Entry 6FVT (electron microscopy, 4.10 A resolution (low resolution: residue-level contacts below are approximate; hydrogen-bond / salt-bridge calls are withheld)); this record covers chains I and J of the 47 polymer chains in the assembly.

[Chain I]
Molecule: 26S proteasome regulatory subunit 4 homolog
From: Saccharomyces cerevisiae (strain ATCC 204508 / S288c)
UniProtKB: P40327 (PRS4_YEAST); numbering as in UniProt (aligned over 53-437)
Sequence (385 residues; numbered 53 to 437; the number before each row is that of its first residue):
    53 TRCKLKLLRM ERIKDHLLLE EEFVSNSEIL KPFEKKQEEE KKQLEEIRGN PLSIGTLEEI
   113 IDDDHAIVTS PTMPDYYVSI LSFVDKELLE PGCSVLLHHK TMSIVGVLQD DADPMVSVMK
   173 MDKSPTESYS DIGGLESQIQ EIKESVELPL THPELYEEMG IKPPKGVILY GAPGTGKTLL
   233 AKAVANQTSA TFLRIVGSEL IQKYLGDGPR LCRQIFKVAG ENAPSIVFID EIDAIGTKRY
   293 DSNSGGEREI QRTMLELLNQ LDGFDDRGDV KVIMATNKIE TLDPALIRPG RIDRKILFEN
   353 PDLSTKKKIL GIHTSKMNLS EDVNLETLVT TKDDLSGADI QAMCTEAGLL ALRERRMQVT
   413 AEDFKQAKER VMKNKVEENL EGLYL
Bound ions: Mg2+ near Thr-230 (its only coordinating residue here)
Ligand contacts:
  - ATP (adenosine-5'-triphosphate), molecule 1: Asp-183, Ile-184, Gly-185, Ala-224, Pro-225, Gly-226, Thr-227, Gly-228, Lys-229, Thr-230, Leu-231, Glu-283, Pro-353, Ile-361, His-365, Gly-389, Ala-390, Gln-393
  - ATP, molecule 2: Asp-314, Arg-340, Arg-343
UniProt features mapped onto this chain:
  - binding site (ATP): Gly-223 to Thr-230
  - cross-link (Glycyl lysine isopeptide (Lys-Gly)): Lys-234 (interchain with G-Cter in ubiquitin), Lys-255 (interchain with G-Cter in ubiquitin), Lys-290 (interchain with G-Cter in ubiquitin)
  - mutagenesis: Lys-229 (K229Q: 73% loss of ATPase activity)
What the authors report for this chain:
  - conformationally variable residues (domain motion): Arg-407
  - mutagenesis - R407C: unchanged growth

[Chain J]
Molecule: 26S proteasome regulatory subunit 8 homolog
From: Saccharomyces cerevisiae (strain ATCC 204508 / S288c)
UniProtKB: Q01939 (PRS8_YEAST); numbering as in UniProt (aligned over 1-405)
Sequence (405 residues; numbered 1 to 405; the number before each row is that of its first residue):
     1 MTAAVTSSNI VLETHESGIK PYFEQKIQET ELKIRSKTEN VRRLEAQRNA LNDKVRFIKD
    61 ELRLLQEPGS YVGEVIKIVS DKKVLVKVQP EGKYIVDVAK DINVKDLKAS QRVCLRSDSY
   121 MLHKVLENKA DPLVSLMMVE KVPDSTYDMV GGLTKQIKEI KEVIELPVKH PELFESLGIA
   181 QPKGVILYGP PGTGKTLLAR AVAHHTDCKF IRVSGAELVQ KYIGEGSRMV RELFVMAREH
   241 APSIIFMDEI DSIGSTRVEG SGGGDSEVQR TMLELLNQLD GFETSKNIKI IMATNRLDIL
   301 DPALLRPGRI DRKIEFPPPS VAARAEILRI HSRKMNLTRG INLRKVAEKM NGCSGADVKG
   361 VCTEAGMYAL RERRIHVTQE DFELAVGKVM NKNQETAISV AKLFK
Bound ions: Mg2+: Asp-248, Glu-249
Ligand contacts:
  - ADP (adenosine-5'-diphosphate): Met-149, Val-150, Gly-151, Leu-153, Pro-191, Gly-192, Thr-193, Gly-194, Lys-195, Thr-196, Leu-197, Arg-200, Ile-327, His-331, Gly-355, Ala-356, Lys-359
  - ATP (adenosine-5'-triphosphate): Arg-306, Gly-308, Arg-309
UniProt features mapped onto this chain:
  - binding site (ATP): Gly-189 to Thr-196
  - modified residue: Thr-2 (N-acetylthreonine)

[How chain I and chain J interact]
Pairs across the interface (81; chain I residue first):
  Glu-97(I) with Lys-83(J)
  Asn-102(I) with Lys-83(J); Asp-97(J)
  Pro-103(I) with Tyr-94(J); Ile-95(J); Ser-119(J); Tyr-120(J)
  Leu-104(I) with Tyr-94(J); Ile-95(J)
  Ile-106(I) with Lys-93(J); Ile-95(J)
  Pro-123(I) with Gly-92(J)
  Thr-124(I) with Gly-92(J)
  Leu-148(I) with Ile-95(J)
  Asp-162(I) with Lys-77(J)
  Asp-163(I) with Lys-77(J)
  Pro-166(I) with Glu-232(J)
  Met-167(I) with Arg-228(J)
  Ser-169(I) with Arg-231(J)
  Val-170(I) with Arg-231(J); Glu-232(J)
  Lys-172(I) with Arg-231(J)
  Met-173(I) with Arg-231(J); Gln-278(J)
  Asp-174(I) with Arg-231(J)
  Lys-175(I) with Gln-278(J)
  Ser-176(I) with Gln-278(J); Gly-281(J)
  Pro-177(I) with Gln-278(J)
  Thr-178(I) with Asp-280(J)
  Gly-226(I) with Arg-306(J)
  Thr-230(I) with Glu-274(J)
  Lys-234(I) with Asn-277(J)
  Arg-246(I) with Glu-274(J); Gln-278(J)
  Val-248(I) with Glu-274(J)
  Ser-250(I) with Glu-267(J); Thr-271(J)
  Glu-251(I) with Ser-227(J)
  Ile-253(I) with Glu-267(J)
  Gln-254(I) with Ser-227(J)
  Lys-255(I) with Glu-217(J)
  Tyr-256(I) with Gly-224(J)
  Asp-282(I) with Glu-274(J)
  Glu-283(I) with Arg-270(J)
  Lys-290(I) with Gly-260(J); Ser-261(J); Arg-270(J)
  Arg-291(I) with Glu-259(J); Gly-260(J); Ser-261(J)
  Tyr-292(I) with Arg-257(J); Ser-261(J); Glu-267(J)
  Asp-293(I) with Thr-256(J); Arg-257(J); Glu-259(J)
  Ser-294(I) with Arg-257(J)
  Lys-368(I) with Leu-177(J); Gly-178(J)
  Met-369(I) with Leu-177(J); Gly-178(J); Ile-179(J)
  Asn-370(I) with Leu-177(J)
  Ala-390(I) with Arg-306(J)
  Asp-391(I) with Pro-307(J)
  Gln-393(I) with Gly-308(J)
  Ala-394(I) with Pro-307(J)
  Thr-397(I) with Ile-179(J); Ala-180(J); Asp-311(J)
  Gly-400(I) with Leu-177(J); Ile-179(J)
  Leu-401(I) with Ile-179(J)
  Leu-404(I) with Phe-174(J); Leu-177(J)
  Arg-405(I) with Glu-159(J); Glu-162(J); Arg-312(J)
  Arg-407(I) with Glu-162(J)
  Met-409(I) with Leu-177(J)
Other interface residues (no listed pair), chain I (61 interface residues in all): Arg-100, Ser-105, Gln-161, Ala-164, Leu-263, Thr-289, Arg-408, Val-423
Other interface residues (no listed pair), chain J (52 interface residues in all): Leu-85, Val-96, Lys-161, Val-163, Leu-166, Ser-176, Glu-225, Gly-226, Val-230, Arg-238, Leu-275, Phe-282

[In short]
The interface between chain I and chain J involves 61 residues on one side and 52 on the other. One ATP
molecule is bound between chain I and chain J. Bound to chain I: ATP. Bound to chain J: ADP. From the paper:
R407C of chain I leaves growth unchanged; conformational variability at Arg-407(I).
Here chain I is 26S proteasome regulatory subunit 4 homolog and chain J is 26S proteasome regulatory subunit 8
homolog, both from Saccharomyces cerevisiae (strain ATCC 204508 / S288c). Entry 6FVT (26S proteasome, s1
state) was determined by electron microscopy together with 6FVW, 6FVU, 6FVV, 6FVX and 6FVY from the same
study.
